PDB entry 7YUK | X-ray diffraction, 2.11 A resolution | chains A and D of the 3 polymer chains in the assembly

[Chain A]
Protein: Protein BANP
Source organism: Homo sapiens
UniProtKB: Q8N9N5 (BANP_HUMAN); residues 208-347 here = UniProt positions 208-347
Amino-acid sequence (141 residues; each row starts with the number of its first residue):
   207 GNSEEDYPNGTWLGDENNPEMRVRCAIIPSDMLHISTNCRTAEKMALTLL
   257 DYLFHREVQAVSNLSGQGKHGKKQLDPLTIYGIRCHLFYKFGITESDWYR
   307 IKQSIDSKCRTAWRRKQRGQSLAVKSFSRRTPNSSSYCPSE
Unresolved in the structure: 207-208, 325-347
Construct notes: expression tag (207)
Swiss-Prot annotation at these positions:
  - modified residue: Lys-275 (N6-acetyllysine), Thr-337 (Phosphothreonine)
Reported in the primary citation:
  - binding site for the 12-nt DNA strand: Ser-310, Ser-313, Thr-317
  - binding site for the 12-nt DNA strand (chain D): Arg-316
  - mutagenesis - N269A (2-5-fold), S313A (2-5-fold), R316A (2-5-fold), R320A (2-5-fold): decreased binding to the 12-nt DNA strand (chain D)

[Chain D]
Molecule: 12-nt DNA strand
Source organism: synthetic construct
Sequence (12 nucleotides; numbered 1 to 12; the number before each row is that of its first residue):
     1 CTCTCGCGAGAG

[Interface between chain A and chain D]
Pairs across the interface (17):
  Asn-269(A) / DG6(D)  sugar contact
  Asn-269(A) / DC7(D)  hydrogen bond to the phosphate
  Ser-271(A) / DG6(D)  hydrogen bond to the phosphate
  Gln-273(A) / DG6(D)  phosphate contact
  Gly-274(A) / DG6(D)  phosphate contact
  Lys-275(A) / DC7(D)  sugar contact
  Lys-275(A) / DG8(D)  salt bridge to the phosphate
  His-276(A) / DC7(D)  phosphate contact
  His-276(A) / DG8(D)  salt bridge to the phosphate
  Lys-278(A) / DC7(D)  salt bridge to the phosphate
  Asp-312(A) / DG6(D)  phosphate contact
  Ser-313(A) / DA9(D)  base contact
  Arg-316(A) / DC7(D)  base contact
  Arg-316(A) / DG8(D)  hydrogen bond to the base
  Arg-316(A) / DA9(D)  base contact
  Trp-319(A) / DG8(D)  phosphate contact
  Arg-320(A) / DA9(D)  salt bridge to the phosphate

[In short]
The interface between chain A and chain D involves 12 residues on one side and 4 on the other; the contacts
include 3 hydrogen bonds and 4 salt bridges. Polar contacts include Arg-316(A)/DG8(D), Asn-269(A)/DC7(D) and
Ser-271(A)/DG6(D). The paper reports a binding site for the 12-nt DNA strand at Ser-310(A), Ser-313(A) and
Thr-317(A); N269A, S313A and R316A of chain A, among others, reduce binding to the 12-nt DNA strand (chain D).
Chain A is Protein BANP (Homo sapiens) and chain D is a 12-nt DNA strand (synthetic construct); the structure,
Complex structure of BANP BEN domain bound to DNA, was determined by X-ray diffraction, deposited together
with 8HTX, 7YUN, 7YUG and 7YUL.
